8OYU - chains B and C of the 5 polymer chains in the assembly; structure by electron microscopy, 4.00 A resolution.

# Chain B (and C)
Molecule: Spike glycoprotein, Fibritin
Organism: Severe acute respiratory syndrome coronavirus 2
Notes: chain C of this document is another copy of the same molecule, construct and numbering; everything in this record applies to it too
UniProtKB: chimeric construct of P0DTC2, P10104: residues 1-1205 from P0DTC2 (SPIKE_SARS2) positions 1-1205 (same numbers); residues 1208-1234 from P10104 positions 458-484 (UniProt number = residue number - 750)
Sequence (1254 residues; row label = number of the first residue in the row):
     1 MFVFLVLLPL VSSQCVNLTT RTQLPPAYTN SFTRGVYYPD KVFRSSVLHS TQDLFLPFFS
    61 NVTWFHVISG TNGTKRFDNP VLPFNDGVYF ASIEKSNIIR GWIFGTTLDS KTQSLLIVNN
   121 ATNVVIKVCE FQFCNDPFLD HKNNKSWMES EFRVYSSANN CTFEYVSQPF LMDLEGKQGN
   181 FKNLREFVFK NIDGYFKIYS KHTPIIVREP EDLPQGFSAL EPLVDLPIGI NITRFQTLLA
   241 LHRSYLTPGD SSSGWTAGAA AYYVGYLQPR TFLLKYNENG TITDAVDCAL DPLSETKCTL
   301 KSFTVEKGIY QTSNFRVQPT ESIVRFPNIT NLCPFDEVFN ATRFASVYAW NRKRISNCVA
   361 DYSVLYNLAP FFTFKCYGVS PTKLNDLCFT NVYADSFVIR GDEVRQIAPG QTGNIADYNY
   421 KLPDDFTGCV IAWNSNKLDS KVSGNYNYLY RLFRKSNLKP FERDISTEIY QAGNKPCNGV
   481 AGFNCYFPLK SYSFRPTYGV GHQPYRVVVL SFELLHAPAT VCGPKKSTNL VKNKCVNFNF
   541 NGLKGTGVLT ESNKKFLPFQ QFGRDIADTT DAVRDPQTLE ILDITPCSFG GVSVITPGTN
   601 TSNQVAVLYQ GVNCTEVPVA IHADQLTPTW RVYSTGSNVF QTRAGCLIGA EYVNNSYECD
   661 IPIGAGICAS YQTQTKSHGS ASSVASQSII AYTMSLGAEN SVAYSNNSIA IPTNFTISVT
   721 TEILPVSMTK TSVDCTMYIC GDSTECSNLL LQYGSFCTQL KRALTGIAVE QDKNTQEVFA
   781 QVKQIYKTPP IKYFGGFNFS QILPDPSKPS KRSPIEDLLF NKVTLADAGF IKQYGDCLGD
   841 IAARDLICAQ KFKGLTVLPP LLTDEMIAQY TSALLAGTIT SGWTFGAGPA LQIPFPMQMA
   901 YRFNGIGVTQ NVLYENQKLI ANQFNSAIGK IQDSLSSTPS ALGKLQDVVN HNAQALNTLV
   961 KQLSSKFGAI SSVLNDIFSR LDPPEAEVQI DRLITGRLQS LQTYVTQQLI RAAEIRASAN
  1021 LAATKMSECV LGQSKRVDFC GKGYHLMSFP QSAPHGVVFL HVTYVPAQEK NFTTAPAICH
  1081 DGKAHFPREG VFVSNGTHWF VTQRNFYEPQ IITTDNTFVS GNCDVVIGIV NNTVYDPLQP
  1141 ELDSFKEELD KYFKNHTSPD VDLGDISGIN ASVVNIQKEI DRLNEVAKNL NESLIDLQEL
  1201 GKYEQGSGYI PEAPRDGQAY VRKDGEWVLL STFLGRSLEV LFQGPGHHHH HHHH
Disordered / not traced: 1-18, 147, 246-252, 674-685, 838-847, 1145-1254 (chain C: 1-18, 147, 246-252, 442-443, 674-685, 839-844, 1145-1254)
Differences from the reference sequence: variant Val-67 (Ala in P0DTC2), Ile-93 (Thr95 in P0DTC2), Asp-140 (Tyr145 in P0DTC2), Ile-206 (Asn211 in P0DTC2), Val-207 (Leu212 in P0DTC2), Arg-208 (Val213 in P0DTC2), Glu-209 (Arg214 in P0DTC2), Asp-336 (Gly339 in P0DTC2), Leu-368 (Ser371 in P0DTC2), Pro-370 (Ser373 in P0DTC2), Phe-372 (Ser375 in P0DTC2), Asn-414 (Lys417 in P0DTC2), Lys-437 (Asn440 in P0DTC2), Ser-443 (Gly446 in P0DTC2), Asn-474 (Ser477 in P0DTC2), Lys-475 (Thr478 in P0DTC2), Ala-481 (Glu484 in P0DTC2), Lys-490 (Gln493 in P0DTC2), Ser-493 (Gly496 in P0DTC2), Arg-495 (Gln498 in P0DTC2), Tyr-498 (Asn501 in P0DTC2), His-502 (Tyr505 in P0DTC2), Lys-544 (Thr547 in P0DTC2), Gly-611 (Asp614 in P0DTC2), Tyr-652 (His655 in P0DTC2), Lys-676 (Asn679 in P0DTC2), His-678 (Pro681 in P0DTC2), Lys-761 (Asn764 in P0DTC2), Tyr-793 (Asp796 in P0DTC2), Lys-853 (Asn856 in P0DTC2), His-951 (Gln954 in P0DTC2), Lys-966 (Asn969 in P0DTC2), Phe-978 (Leu981 in P0DTC2); insertion (210-211); engineered mutation Gly-679 (Arg682 in P0DTC2), Ser-680 (Arg683 in P0DTC2), Ser-682 (Arg685 in P0DTC2), Pro-814 (Phe817 in P0DTC2), Pro-889 (Ala892 in P0DTC2), Pro-896 (Ala899 in P0DTC2), Pro-939 (Ala942 in P0DTC2), Pro-983 (Lys986 in P0DTC2), Pro-984 (Val987 in P0DTC2), Leu-1229 (Phe479 in P10104); linker (1206-1207); expression tag (1235-1254)
Curated features (UniProtKB/Swiss-Prot):
  - glycosylation (N-linked (GlcNAc...) asparagine): Asn-17 (complex), Asn-61 (hybrid), Asn-331 (complex), Asn-603 (hybrid)
Cystine bridges: Cys-129/Cys-161, Cys-288/Cys-298, Cys-333/Cys-358, Cys-376/Cys-429, Cys-388/Cys-522, Cys-477/Cys-485, Cys-535/Cys-587, Cys-614/Cys-646, Cys-659/Cys-668, Cys-735/Cys-757, Cys-740/Cys-746, Cys-837/Cys-848, Cys-1029/Cys-1040, Cys-1079/Cys-1123
Covalent attachments: N-acetylglucosamine (NAG) linked to Asn-120, Asn-279, Asn-706, Asn-714, Asn-798, Asn-1071, Asn-1095, Asn-1131

# How chain B and chain C interact
Contacting residue pairs (138):
  Gln-311(B) with Lys-761(C)
  Asn-314(B) with Asp-734(C), hydrogen bond
  Arg-316(B) with Asp-734(C), salt bridge; Met-737(C)
  Arg-354(B) with Gly-194(C), hydrogen bond (side chain-backbone); Pro-227(C), hydrogen bond (side chain-backbone); Ile-228(C)
  Gly-378(B) with Arg-980(C), hydrogen bond (backbone-side chain)
  Val-379(B) with Arg-980(C)
  Ser-380(B) with Arg-980(C)
  Lys-383(B) with Ser-979(C); Leu-981(C)
  Leu-387(B) with Arg-980(C)
  Asn-391(B) with Tyr-195(C), hydrogen bond
  Tyr-393(B) with Gly-194(C); Tyr-195(C); Pro-227(C)
  Thr-427(B) with Arg-980(C)
  Phe-512(B) with Arg-980(C)
  Glu-513(B) with Arg-980(C)
  His-516(B) with Asp-40(C), salt bridge; Lys-41(C), hydrogen bond (side chain-backbone)
  Lys-544(B) with Asn-975(C), hydrogen bond (backbone-side chain)
  Thr-546(B) with Asp-742(C)
  Lys-554(B) with Phe-43(C)
  Lys-555(B) with Phe-43(C); Asn-279(C)
  Phe-556(B) with Phe-43(C), hydrophobic
  Phe-559(B) with Lys-41(C)
  Gln-560(B) with Lys-41(C); Phe-43(C)
  Gln-561(B) with Lys-41(C)
  Phe-562(B) with Val-42(C); Phe-43(C), hydrogen bond (backbone-backbone)
  Gly-563(B) with Val-42(C); Phe-43(C)
  Arg-564(B) with Val-42(C); Phe-43(C), hydrogen bond (backbone-backbone)
  Ile-566(B) with Lys-961(C), hydrogen bond (backbone-side chain)
  Ala-567(B) with Lys-853(C); Val-960(C), hydrophobic; Lys-961(C)
  Asp-568(B) with Ser-964(C), hydrogen bond
  Thr-569(B) with Lys-853(C)
  Thr-585(B) with Phe-852(C)
  Pro-586(B) with Phe-852(C), hydrophobic
  Phe-589(B) with Lys-851(C)
  Gly-611(B) with Lys-832(C); Tyr-834(C); Lys-851(C)
  Asn-613(B) with Gln-833(C)
  Arg-643(B) with Gln-833(C)
  Ala-644(B) with Pro-859(C), hydrophobic
  Pro-662(B) with Leu-861(C), hydrophobic
  Ile-663(B) with Leu-861(C)
  Gly-664(B) with Pro-860(C)
  Ala-665(B) with Pro-860(C), hydrogen bond (backbone-backbone); Leu-861(C), hydrogen bond (backbone-backbone); Thr-863(C)
  Gly-666(B) with Leu-861(C), hydrogen bond (backbone-backbone); Met-866(C)
  Met-694(B) with Met-866(C), hydrophobic
  Leu-696(B) with Ile-785(C), hydrophobic; Met-866(C); Gln-869(C); Tyr-870(C)
  Gly-697(B) with Lys-783(C); Ile-785(C)
  Ala-698(B) with Lys-783(C), hydrogen bond (backbone-backbone); Gln-784(C); Ile-785(C), hydrogen bond (backbone-backbone)
  Glu-699(B) with Gln-784(C); Ile-785(C); Lys-787(C)
  Asn-700(B) with Gln-784(C); Ile-785(C), hydrogen bond (backbone-backbone); Tyr-786(C); Lys-787(C), hydrogen bond (backbone-side chain)
  Ser-701(B) with Lys-787(C)
  Val-702(B) with Thr-880(C); Ser-881(C); Ala-890(C), hydrophobic; Leu-891(C); Gln-892(C)
  Ala-703(B) with Gln-892(C)
  Tyr-704(B) with Phe-794(C), hydrophobic; Thr-880(C); Gln-892(C); Ile-893(C); Pro-894(C), hydrophobic; Phe-895(C), hydrogen bond (side chain-backbone)
  Ser-705(B) with Pro-894(C)
  Asn-707(B) with Pro-894(C)
  Ser-708(B) with Gln-892(C); Ile-893(C); Pro-894(C)
  Ile-709(B) with Gln-892(C); Ile-893(C), hydrophobic
  Ala-710(B) with Leu-891(C), hydrophobic; Gln-892(C)
  Thr-958(B) with Arg-762(C)
  Lys-961(B) with Ser-755(C), hydrogen bond
  Gln-962(B) with Ser-755(C); Phe-756(C)
  Ser-965(B) with Tyr-753(C), hydrogen bond (side chain-backbone)
  Lys-966(B) with Gln-752(C)
  Phe-967(B) with Gln-752(C)
  Gly-968(B) with Gln-752(C)
  Gln-999(B) with Gln-999(C)
  Gln-1007(B) with Leu-1009(C)
  Ile-1010(B) with Leu-1009(C), hydrophobic
  Glu-1014(B) with Arg-1016(C), salt bridge
  Lys-1035(B) with Lys-1035(C)
  Arg-1036(B) with Glu-1028(C), salt bridge; Arg-1036(C)
  Val-1037(B) with Ser-1027(C)
  Asp-1038(B) with Ser-1027(C); Leu-1031(C)
  Lys-1042(B) with Gly-886(C); Ala-887(C); Gly-888(C)
  Glu-1069(B) with Leu-891(C)
  Asn-1071(B) with Gln-892(C), hydrogen bond
  Ala-1075(B) with Met-897(C)
  Pro-1076(B) with Met-897(C); Tyr-914(C)
  Phe-1086(B) with Gln-910(C); Asn-911(C)
  Pro-1087(B) with Gln-910(C)
  Arg-1104(B) with Tyr-901(C)
  Ser-1120(B) with Asn-911(C), hydrogen bond
  Val-1125(B) with Tyr-914(C)
  Val-1126(B) with Tyr-914(C), hydrophobic
  Ile-1127(B) with Gln-917(C)
  Leu-1138(B) with Leu-1138(C), hydrophobic; Leu-1142(C), hydrophobic
  Gln-1139(B) with Leu-1142(C)
  Asp-1143(B) with Ser-1144(C)
Interface residues without a listed pair, chain B (102 interface residues in all): Phe-389, Leu-557, Ser-588, Gln-610, Val-612, Ile-667, Asn-706, Pro-712, Gln-954, Tyr-1044, Pro-1066, Thr-1074, Val-1091, Asp-1136, Ser-1144
Interface residues without a listed pair, chain C (93 interface residues in all): Tyr-38, Pro-39, Glu-221, Pro-222, Gly-229, Gly-754, Pro-789, Tyr-793, Asp-845, Gly-854, Leu-858, Trp-883, Pro-889, Glu-915, Lys-918, Phe-978, Asp-982, Ile-1010, Thr-1024, Gly-1032, Ser-1034

# In short
The interface between chain B and chain C involves 102 residues on one side and 93 on the other; the contacts
include 23 hydrogen bonds and 4 salt bridges. Among the polar pairs are Arg-316(B)/Asp-734(C),
His-516(B)/Asp-40(C) and Glu-1014(B)/Arg-1016(C).
Both chains are Spike glycoprotein, Fibritin (Severe acute respiratory syndrome coronavirus 2). Entry 8OYU
(Stabilised BA.1 SARS-CoV-2 spike with H6 nanobodies in '2 up 1 down' RBD conformation) was determined by
electron microscopy (same publication as 8OYT, 8OWT, 8OWV and 8OWW).
